2LEF - chains C and A of the 3 polymer chains in the assembly; structure by solution NMR.

== Chain C ==
Molecule: 15-nt DNA strand
Notes: fragment: lef-1 binding site
Sequence (15 nucleotides; row label = number of the first residue in the row):
     1 GAGCTTCAAA GGGTG

== Chain A ==
Protein: Protein (lymphoid enhancer-binding factor)
Source organism: Mus musculus
Notes: fragment: hmg
UniProtKB: P27782 (LEF1_MOUSE); residues 1-86 here correspond to UniProt positions 295-380 (UniProt number = residue number + 294)
Sequence (86 residues; each row starts with the number of its first residue):
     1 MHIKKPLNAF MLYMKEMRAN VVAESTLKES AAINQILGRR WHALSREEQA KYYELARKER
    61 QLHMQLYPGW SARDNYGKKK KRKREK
Sequence notes: conflict Met1 (Pro295 in P27782); engineered mutation Ser25 (Cys319 in P27782)

== Interface between chain C and chain A ==
Residue-residue contacts - 45 pairs, chain C then chain A:
  DT5(C) - Tyr76(A)  base contact
  DT5(C) - Arg84(A)  sugar contact
  DT5(C) - Glu85(A)  phosphate contact
  DT5(C) - Lys86(A)  base contact
  DT6(C) - Tyr76(A)  sugar contact
  DT6(C) - Gly77(A)  phosphate contact
  DT6(C) - Lys81(A)  sugar contact
  DT6(C) - Arg84(A)  phosphate contact
  DT6(C) - Lys86(A)  base contact
  DC7(C) - Lys5(A)  sugar contact
  DC7(C) - Asp74(A)  phosphate contact
  DC7(C) - Asn75(A)  phosphate contact
  DC7(C) - Tyr76(A)  sugar contact
  DC7(C) - Gly77(A)  phosphate contact
  DC7(C) - Lys78(A)  phosphate contact
  DC7(C) - Lys79(A)  phosphate contact
  DC7(C) - Lys81(A)  phosphate contact
  DA8(C) - Lys4(A)  phosphate contact
  DA8(C) - Lys5(A)  sugar contact
  DA8(C) - Leu7(A)  phosphate contact
  DA8(C) - Asn8(A)  base contact
  DA8(C) - Met11(A)  base contact
  DA8(C) - Asp74(A)  phosphate contact
  DA8(C) - Asn75(A)  phosphate contact
  DA8(C) - Lys79(A)  phosphate contact
  DA9(C) - Lys4(A)  phosphate contact
  DA9(C) - Leu7(A)  sugar contact
  DA9(C) - Met11(A)  sugar contact
  DA9(C) - Met14(A)  base contact
  DA9(C) - Lys15(A)  phosphate contact
  DA9(C) - Asn34(A)  base contact
  DA10(C) - Met14(A)  sugar contact
  DA10(C) - Lys15(A)  phosphate contact
  DA10(C) - Arg18(A)  phosphate contact
  DA10(C) - Ser30(A)  base contact
  DA10(C) - Asn34(A)  base contact
  DA10(C) - Arg82(A)  base contact
  DG11(C) - Arg18(A)  phosphate contact
  DG11(C) - Lys28(A)  sugar contact
  DG11(C) - Glu29(A)  base contact
  DG11(C) - Ser30(A)  base contact
  DG11(C) - Ala31(A)  base contact
  DG12(C) - Lys28(A)  sugar contact
  DG12(C) - Glu29(A)  phosphate contact
  DG13(C) - Glu29(A)  phosphate contact

== Overview ==
The interface between chain C and chain A involves 9 residues on one side and 24 on the other.
Chain C is a 15-nt DNA strand and chain A is Protein (lymphoid enhancer-binding factor) (Mus musculus); the
structure, LEF1 hmg domain (from mouse), complexed with DNA (15BP), NMR, 12 structures, was determined by
solution NMR.
